PDB entry 6G5F | X-ray diffraction, 2.50 A resolution | chains A and B of the 3 polymer chains in the assembly

[Chain A (and B)]
Molecule: Botulinum neurotoxin type B
Organism: Clostridium botulinum
Notes: EC 3.4.24.69; chain B of this document is another copy of the same molecule, construct and numbering; everything in this record applies to it too
Reference sequence: P10844 (BXB_CLOBO); residue numbers follow UniProt; this construct covers 1-1291
Amino-acid sequence (1291 residues; each row starts with the number of its first residue):
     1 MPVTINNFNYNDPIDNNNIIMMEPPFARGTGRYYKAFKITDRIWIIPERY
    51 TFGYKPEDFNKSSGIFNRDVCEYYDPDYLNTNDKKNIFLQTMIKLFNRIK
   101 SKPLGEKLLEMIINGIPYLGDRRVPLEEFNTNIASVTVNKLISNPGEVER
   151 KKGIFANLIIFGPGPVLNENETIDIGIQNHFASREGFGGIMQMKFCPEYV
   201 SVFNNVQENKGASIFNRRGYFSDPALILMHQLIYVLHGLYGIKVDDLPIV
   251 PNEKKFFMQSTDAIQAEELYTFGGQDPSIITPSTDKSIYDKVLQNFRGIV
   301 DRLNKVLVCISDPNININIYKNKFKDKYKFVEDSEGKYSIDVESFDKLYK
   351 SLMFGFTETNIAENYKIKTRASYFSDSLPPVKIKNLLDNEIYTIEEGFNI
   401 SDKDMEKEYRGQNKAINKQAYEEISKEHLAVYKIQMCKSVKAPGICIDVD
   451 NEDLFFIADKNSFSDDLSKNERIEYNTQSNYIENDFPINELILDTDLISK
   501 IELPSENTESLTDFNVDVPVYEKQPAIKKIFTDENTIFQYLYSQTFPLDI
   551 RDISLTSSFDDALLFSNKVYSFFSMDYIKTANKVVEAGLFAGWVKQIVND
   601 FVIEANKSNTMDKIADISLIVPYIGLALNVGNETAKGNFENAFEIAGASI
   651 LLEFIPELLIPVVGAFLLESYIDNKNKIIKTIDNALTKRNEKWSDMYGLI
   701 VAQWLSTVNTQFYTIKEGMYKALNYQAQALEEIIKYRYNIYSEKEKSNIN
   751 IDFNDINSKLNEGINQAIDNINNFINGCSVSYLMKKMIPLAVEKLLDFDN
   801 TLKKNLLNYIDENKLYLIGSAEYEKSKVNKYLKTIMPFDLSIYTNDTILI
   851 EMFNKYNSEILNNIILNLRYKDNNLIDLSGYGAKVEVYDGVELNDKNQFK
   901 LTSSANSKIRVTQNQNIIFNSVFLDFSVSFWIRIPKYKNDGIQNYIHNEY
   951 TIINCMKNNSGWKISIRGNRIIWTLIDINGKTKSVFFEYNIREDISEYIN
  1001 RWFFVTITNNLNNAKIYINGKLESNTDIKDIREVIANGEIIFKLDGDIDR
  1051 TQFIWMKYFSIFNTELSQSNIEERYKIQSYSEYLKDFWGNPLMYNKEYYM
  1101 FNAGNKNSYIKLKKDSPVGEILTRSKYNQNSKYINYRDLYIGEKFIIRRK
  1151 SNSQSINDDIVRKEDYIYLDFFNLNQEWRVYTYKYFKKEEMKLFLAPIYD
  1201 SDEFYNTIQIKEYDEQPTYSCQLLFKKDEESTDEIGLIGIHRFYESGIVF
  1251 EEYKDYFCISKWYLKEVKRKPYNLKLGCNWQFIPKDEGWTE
Disordered / not traced: 1, 442-1291 (chain B: 1-441, 919, 1249-1252)
Differences from the reference sequence: engineered mutation Gln231 (Glu in P10844), Tyr234 (His in P10844), Met1191 (Glu in P10844), Tyr1199 (Ser in P10844)
Residues lining bound ligands: malonate ion (MLI): Gln259, Phe374, Asp376
UniProt features mapped onto this chain:
  - motif: Ser1260 to Tyr1263 (Host ganglioside-binding motif)
  - binding site (Zn(2+)): His230, Glu268
  - binding site (a ganglioside GT1b (d18:1(4E))): Asn1025, Glu1189, Glu1190
  - binding site (D-galactose): Ile1240, His1241
  - mutagenesis: Val1118 (V1118D: Greatly decreased binding of heavy chain (HC) to host SYT2, whole toxin about 200-fold less toxic. Significantly decreased binding of HC to host SYT1 and SYT2 independent of gangliosides ...), Tyr1183 (Y1183R: Significantly decreased binding of heavy chain to host SYT1 and SYT2 independent of gangliosides), Glu1189 (E1189L: Decreased toxicity, heavy chain has decreased binding to synaptosomes and to GT1b), Glu1190 (E1190L: Greatly decreased toxicity, heavy chain has decreased binding to synaptosomes, binds less GT1b), Lys1192 (K1192E: Greatly decreased binding of heavy chain to host SYT2, whole toxin about dramatically less toxic ...), Phe1194 (F1194A: Greatly decreased binding of heavy chain to host SYT2, whole toxin about 40-fold less toxic), Ala1196 (A1196K: Greatly decreased binding of heavy chain to host SYT2, whole toxin about 1000-fold less toxic), Phe1204 (F1204A: Greatly decreased binding of heavy chain to host SYT2, whole toxin about 30-fold less toxic), His1241 (H1241A: Decreased toxicity, heavy chain has decreased binding to synaptosomes and to GT1b ...), Ser1260 (S1260A: Greatly decreased toxicity, heavy chain has decreased binding to synaptosome and binds less GT1b), Trp1262 (W1262L: Greatly decreased toxicity, heavy chain has decreased binding to synaptosomes, heavy chain has dramatic decrease in GT1b binding ...), Tyr1263 (Y1263F: Greatly decreased toxicity, heavy chain has intermediate binding to synaptosomes, binds less GT1b ...)
What the authors report for this chain:
  - conformationally variable residues (loop rearrangement, side-chain flip): Met1191, Pro1197 to Ser1201
  - mutagenesis - E1191M/S1199Y: increased binding to hSyt2

[How chain A and chain B interact]
Residue-residue contacts - 218 pairs, chain A then chain B:
  Glu23(A) with Phe514(B)
  Pro25(A) with Val516(B)
  Phe26(A) with Val516(B), hydrophobic; Asp517(B); Val518(B)
  Arg28(A) with Phe514(B); Val516(B), hydrogen bond (side chain-backbone); Val518(B)
  Gly29(A) with Phe514(B)
  Lys38(A) with Glu506(B), salt bridge
  Asp41(A) with Leu503(B)
  Arg42(A) with Leu503(B); Pro504(B), hydrogen bond (side chain-backbone); Ser505(B); Glu506(B)
  Phe52(A) with Tyr521(B)
  Gly53(A) with Pro519(B); Val520(B); Tyr521(B), hydrogen bond (backbone-backbone)
  Tyr54(A) with Tyr521(B)
  Asp58(A) with Lys523(B), hydrogen bond (backbone-side chain)
  Asn60(A) with Lys523(B), hydrogen bond (backbone-side chain)
  Ser62(A) with Lys523(B), hydrogen bond
  Ser63(A) with Ala526(B), hydrogen bond (backbone-backbone)
  Gly64(A) with Gln524(B)
  Ile65(A) with Lys523(B); Gln524(B), hydrogen bond (backbone-backbone); Ala526(B), hydrophobic
  Phe66(A) with Tyr521(B), hydrophobic; Glu522(B); Lys523(B); Gln524(B)
  Arg68(A) with Asn451(B), hydrogen bond (backbone-side chain); Gln524(B), hydrogen bond
  Tyr74(A) with Lys523(B)
  Pro103(A) with Ile492(B), hydrophobic
  Leu104(A) with Ile488(B), hydrophobic
  Lys107(A) with Leu491(B); Ile492(B); Ile498(B)
  Glu110(A) with Ile498(B)
  Met111(A) with Leu497(B)
  Ile113(A) with Leu503(B)
  Ile116(A) with Leu503(B), hydrophobic
  Thr131(A) with Thr508(B)
  Asn132(A) with Leu511(B); Thr512(B), hydrogen bond (side chain-backbone); Asp513(B), hydrogen bond (side chain-backbone)
  Ile133(A) with Leu511(B)
  Ala134(A) with Leu511(B)
  Thr137(A) with Thr508(B); Glu509(B); Leu511(B)
  Asn139(A) with Ser510(B); Leu511(B), hydrogen bond (side chain-backbone); Phe514(B)
  Lys140(A) with Asn507(B)
  Lys151(A) with Ser510(B), hydrogen bond (backbone-side chain)
  Lys152(A) with Asn507(B); Ser510(B)
  Gly153(A) with Asn507(B); Thr508(B), hydrogen bond (backbone-backbone); Glu509(B); Ser510(B)
  Ile154(A) with Glu506(B); Asn507(B)
  Phe155(A) with Ser505(B); Glu506(B), hydrogen bond (backbone-backbone); Thr508(B)
  Ile175(A) with Val516(B), hydrophobic
  Gly176(A) with Val516(B); Asp517(B), hydrogen bond (backbone-backbone)
  Ile177(A) with Asn515(B); Asp517(B)
  Gln178(A) with Asn515(B); Asp517(B)
  Asn179(A) with Asp517(B), hydrogen bond (backbone-side chain)
  Val206(A) with Lys716(B); Glu717(B); Tyr720(B), hydrophobic; Ile768(B); Asn772(B), hydrogen bond (backbone-side chain)
  Gln207(A) with Tyr713(B); Lys716(B); Asn772(B), hydrogen bond (backbone-side chain)
  Asn209(A) with Asp769(B); Asn772(B), hydrogen bond
  Ala212(A) with Asn765(B), hydrogen bond (backbone-side chain)
  Ser213(A) with Tyr720(B)
  Asn216(A) with Gln728(B)
  Leu247(A) with Asn461(B); Ser462(B); Phe463(B); Ser464(B)
  Pro248(A) with Ser462(B)
  Ile249(A) with Phe456(B), hydrophobic; Ser462(B)
  Val250(A) with Ala458(B); Asp459(B), hydrogen bond (backbone-backbone); Ser462(B), hydrogen bond (backbone-side chain)
  Pro251(A) with Phe456(B), hydrophobic; Ile457(B); Asp459(B)
  Asn252(A) with Ile457(B), hydrogen bond (backbone-backbone); Asp459(B); Phe654(B)
  Lys254(A) with Asp459(B), salt bridge
  Phe256(A) with Ile530(B), hydrophobic; Thr532(B); Glu534(B)
  Phe257(A) with Leu454(B); Phe455(B), hydrogen bond (backbone-backbone); Phe538(B), hydrophobic; Glu653(B)
  Met258(A) with Leu454(B); Phe455(B); Phe654(B), hydrophobic
  Gln259(A) with Asn451(B), hydrogen bond (side chain-backbone); Glu452(B), hydrogen bond (side chain-backbone); Leu454(B); Phe455(B), hydrogen bond (backbone-backbone); Phe456(B)
  Ser260(A) with Asn451(B), hydrogen bond (backbone-side chain)
  Thr261(A) with Phe456(B)
  Pro277(A) with Asn484(B), hydrogen bond (backbone-side chain)
  Ser278(A) with Ala702(B); Leu705(B); Tyr843(B), hydrogen bond (side chain-backbone); Thr844(B)
  Ile279(A) with Ala702(B); Leu705(B), hydrophobic; Ser706(B)
  Thr281(A) with Ser464(B); Leu699(B); Ala702(B)
  Pro282(A) with Asp695(B); Gly698(B)
  Ser283(A) with Ser464(B)
  Thr284(A) with Ser464(B)
  Asp285(A) with Ile482(B); Asn484(B)
  Lys286(A) with Asn480(B), hydrogen bond (side chain-backbone); Ile482(B); Glu691(B), salt bridge; Asp695(B), salt bridge
  Tyr289(A) with Ile482(B), hydrophobic
  Ser311(A) with Glu509(B)
  Asp312(A) with Thr508(B), hydrogen bond
  Tyr320(A) with Pro504(B); Ser505(B)
  Lys323(A) with Ser499(B), hydrogen bond; Ile501(B), hydrogen bond (side chain-backbone)
  Asp326(A) with Ser499(B), hydrogen bond; Ile501(B)
  Lys329(A) with Asp496(B), hydrogen bond (side chain-backbone)
  Lys347(A) with Phe486(B); Glu490(B); Asp494(B), salt bridge
  Lys350(A) with Phe486(B)
  Ser351(A) with Phe486(B); Leu491(B)
  Phe354(A) with Glu483(B); Asn484(B); Asp485(B); Phe486(B)
  Gly355(A) with Phe486(B)
  Phe356(A) with Leu491(B), hydrophobic
  Asn360(A) with Ile488(B)
  Phe374(A) with Phe456(B), hydrophobic
  Ser375(A) with Tyr713(B)
  Asp376(A) with Glu452(B); Tyr713(B), hydrogen bond (backbone-side chain); Glu717(B)
  Ser377(A) with Glu452(B), hydrogen bond (backbone-side chain)
  Val431(A) with Asp450(B); Ala526(B)
  Tyr432(A) with Asp450(B); Asn451(B), hydrogen bond (backbone-backbone); Pro525(B); Ala526(B); Lys528(B)
  Lys433(A) with Val449(B); Asp450(B), salt bridge; Ala526(B), hydrogen bond (backbone-backbone); Ile527(B); Lys528(B), hydrogen bond (backbone-backbone)
  Ile434(A) with Ile447(B); Asp448(B); Val449(B), hydrogen bond (backbone-backbone); Leu454(B), hydrophobic; Lys528(B); Ile530(B), hydrophobic
  Gln435(A) with Ile447(B); Asp448(B), hydrogen bond; Lys528(B), hydrogen bond (backbone-backbone); Lys529(B); Ile530(B), hydrogen bond (backbone-backbone)
  Met436(A) with Ile445(B); Cys446(B); Ile447(B), hydrogen bond (backbone-backbone); Val449(B), hydrophobic; Leu454(B), hydrophobic; Ile530(B); Phe538(B), hydrophobic; Gln539(B)
  Cys437(A) with Ile445(B); Cys446(B), disulfide; Lys529(B); Ile530(B), hydrogen bond (backbone-backbone); Phe531(B); Thr532(B), hydrogen bond (backbone-backbone)
  Lys438(A) with Ile445(B), hydrogen bond (backbone-backbone); Thr532(B); Asn535(B), hydrogen bond
  Ser439(A) with Thr532(B), hydrogen bond (backbone-backbone); Asp533(B), hydrogen bond
  Val440(A) with Asp533(B), hydrogen bond (backbone-side chain)
  Lys441(A) with Asp533(B)
Also at the interface, not in a pair above, chain A (117 interface residues in all): Asn17, Trp44, Lys55, Asp69, Asn114, Glu171, Ile173, Asn204, Glu208, Arg218, Ile264, Gln275, Ser287, Ile319, Asn322, Asn364
Also at the interface, not in a pair above, chain B (101 interface residues in all): Asp453, Asp466, Leu467, Lys500, Glu502, Thr536, Leu563, Val701, Lys721, Asn773, Asp846, Leu849
Inter-chain disulfides: Cys437(A)-Cys446(B)

[Overview]
Chain A and chain B form an interface of 117 and 101 residues respectively; the contacts include 1 disulfide
bond, 55 hydrogen bonds and 6 salt bridges. Polar pairs include Lys38(A)-Glu506(B), Lys254(A)-Asp459(B) and
Lys286(A)-Glu691(B). Ligands of chain A: malonate ion. From the paper: E1191M/S1199Y of chain A increase
binding to hSyt2; conformational variability at Met1191(A) and Pro1197(A).
Chain A and chain B are both Botulinum neurotoxin type B (Clostridium botulinum); the structure, Crystal
structure of an engineered Botulinum Neurotoxin type B mutant E1191M/S1199Y in complex with human
synaptotagmin ..., was determined by X-ray diffraction together with 6G5G and 6G5K from the same study.
